PDB entry 1BTO | X-ray diffraction, 2.00 A resolution | chains A and D

# Chain A (and D)
Name: Liver alcohol dehydrogenase
Organism: Equus caballus
Notes: EC 1.1.1.1; chain D of this document is another copy of the same molecule, construct and numbering; everything in this record applies to it too
UniProt: P00327 (ADHE_HORSE); residues 1-374 here = UniProt positions 1-374
Sequence (374 residues; numbered 1 to 374; the number before each row is that of its first residue):
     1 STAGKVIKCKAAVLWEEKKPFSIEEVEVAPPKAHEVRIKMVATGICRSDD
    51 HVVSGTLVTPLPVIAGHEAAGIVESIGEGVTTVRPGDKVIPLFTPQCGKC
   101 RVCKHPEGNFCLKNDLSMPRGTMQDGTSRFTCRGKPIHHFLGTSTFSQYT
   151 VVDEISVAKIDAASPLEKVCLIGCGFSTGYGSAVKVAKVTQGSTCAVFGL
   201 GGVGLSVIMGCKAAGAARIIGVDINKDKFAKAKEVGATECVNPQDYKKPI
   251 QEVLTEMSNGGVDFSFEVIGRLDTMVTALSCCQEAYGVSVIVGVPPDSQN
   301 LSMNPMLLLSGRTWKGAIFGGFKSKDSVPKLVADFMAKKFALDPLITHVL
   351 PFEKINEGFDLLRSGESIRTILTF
Metal / ion sites: Zn2+ site 1: Cys46, His67, Cys174 (together with 3-butylthiolane 1-oxide); Zn2+ site 2: Cys97, Cys100, Cys103, Cys111
Small-molecule neighbours:
  - NAD (nicotinamide-adenine-dinucleotide): Cys46, Arg47, Ser48, His51, Phe93, Cys174, Thr178, Gly199, Leu200, Gly201, Gly202, Val203, Gly204, Val222, Asp223, Ile224, Asn225, Lys228, Val268, Ile269, Gly270, Arg271, Thr274, Val292, Gly293, Val294, Ala317, Ile318, Phe319, Leu362, Arg369
  - 3-butylthiolane 1-oxide (SSB): Cys46, Ser48, Leu57, His67, Phe93, Leu116, Phe140, Leu141, Cys174, Val294, Ile318

# How chain A and chain D interact
Contacting residue pairs - 83 pairs, chain A then chain D:
  Arg101(A) - Ser258(D)  hydrogen bond (side chain-backbone)
  Arg101(A) - Asn259(D)  hydrogen bond (side chain-backbone)
  Arg101(A) - Gly260(D)
  Arg101(A) - Gly261(D)  hydrogen bond (side chain-backbone)
  Arg101(A) - Gln283(D)
  Arg101(A) - Tyr286(D)  hydrogen bond
  Val102(A) - Gln283(D)
  Val102(A) - Ala285(D)  hydrophobic
  His105(A) - Tyr286(D)
  Phe110(A) - Glu284(D)
  Phe110(A) - Ala285(D)  hydrophobic
  Phe110(A) - Ser310(D)
  Ser117(A) - Glu284(D)
  Ser258(A) - Arg101(D)  hydrogen bond (backbone-side chain)
  Asn259(A) - Arg101(D)  hydrogen bond (backbone-side chain)
  Gly260(A) - Arg101(D)
  Gly261(A) - Arg101(D)  hydrogen bond (backbone-side chain)
  Leu272(A) - Pro305(D)  hydrophobic
  Met275(A) - Pro305(D)  hydrophobic
  Gln283(A) - Arg101(D)
  Gln283(A) - Val102(D)
  Glu284(A) - Phe110(D)
  Glu284(A) - Leu112(D)
  Glu284(A) - Ser117(D)
  Ala285(A) - Val102(D)  hydrophobic
  Ala285(A) - Phe110(D)  hydrophobic
  Tyr286(A) - Arg101(D)  hydrogen bond
  Tyr286(A) - His105(D)
  Ile291(A) - Leu308(D)  hydrophobic
  Ile291(A) - Leu309(D)
  Val292(A) - Leu309(D)
  Gly293(A) - Leu309(D)
  Pro295(A) - Pro305(D)  hydrophobic
  Pro295(A) - Leu309(D)
  Gln299(A) - Pro305(D)
  Asn300(A) - Ser302(D)
  Asn300(A) - Met303(D)
  Asn300(A) - Asn304(D)
  Leu301(A) - Leu301(D)
  Leu301(A) - Ser302(D)
  Leu301(A) - Met303(D)  hydrogen bond (backbone-backbone)
  Leu301(A) - Pro305(D)  hydrophobic
  Ser302(A) - Asn300(D)
  Ser302(A) - Leu301(D)
  Met303(A) - Asn300(D)
  Met303(A) - Leu301(D)  hydrogen bond (backbone-backbone)
  Asn304(A) - Asn300(D)
  Pro305(A) - Leu272(D)  hydrophobic
  Pro305(A) - Met275(D)  hydrophobic
  Pro305(A) - Pro295(D)  hydrophobic
  Pro305(A) - Gln299(D)
  Pro305(A) - Leu301(D)  hydrophobic
  Met306(A) - Leu116(D)  hydrophobic
  Leu308(A) - Ile291(D)  hydrophobic
  Leu308(A) - Trp314(D)  hydrophobic
  Leu308(A) - Gly316(D)  hydrogen bond (backbone-backbone)
  Leu308(A) - Ala317(D)
  Leu309(A) - Ile291(D)
  Leu309(A) - Val292(D)
  Leu309(A) - Gly293(D)
  Leu309(A) - Pro295(D)
  Leu309(A) - Gly316(D)
  Leu309(A) - Ala317(D)  hydrogen bond (backbone-backbone)
  Leu309(A) - Ile318(D)  hydrogen bond (backbone-backbone)
  Ser310(A) - Phe110(D)
  Ser310(A) - Ile318(D)
  Gly311(A) - Gly316(D)
  Arg312(A) - Lys315(D)
  Arg312(A) - Gly316(D)
  Thr313(A) - Thr313(D)
  Thr313(A) - Trp314(D)
  Thr313(A) - Lys315(D)
  Trp314(A) - Leu308(D)  hydrophobic
  Trp314(A) - Thr313(D)
  Trp314(A) - Trp314(D)  hydrogen bond (backbone-backbone)
  Lys315(A) - Arg312(D)
  Lys315(A) - Thr313(D)
  Gly316(A) - Leu308(D)  hydrogen bond (backbone-backbone)
  Gly316(A) - Leu309(D)
  Gly316(A) - Gly311(D)
  Gly316(A) - Arg312(D)
  Ala317(A) - Leu309(D)  hydrogen bond (backbone-backbone)
  Ile318(A) - Leu309(D)  hydrogen bond (backbone-backbone)
Other interface residues (no listed pair), chain A (42 interface residues in all): Gly108, Leu112, Leu116, Ser298
Other interface residues (no listed pair), chain D (42 interface residues in all): Gly108, Ser298, Met306

# In short
The chain A/chain D interface involves 42 residues from each chain, with 17 hydrogen bonds. Among the polar
pairs are Arg101(A)-Ser258(D), Arg101(A)-Asn259(D) and Arg101(A)-Gly261(D). Chain A binds NAD and
3-butylthiolane 1-oxide. Cys46(A), His67(A) and Cys174(A) coordinate Zn2+ site 1.
Both chains are Liver alcohol dehydrogenase (Equus caballus). Entry 1BTO (Horse liver alcohol dehydrogenase
complexed to NADH and (1S,3R)3-butylthiolane 1-oxide) was determined by X-ray diffraction (same publication as
3BTO).
